6N7R - chains G and R of the 18 polymer chains in the assembly; structure by electron microscopy, 3.20 A resolution.

Chain G:
Molecule: 56 kDa U1 small nuclear ribonucleoprotein component
Organism: Saccharomyces cerevisiae (strain ATCC 204508 / S288c)
UniProtKB: Q03782 (SNU56_YEAST); residue numbers follow UniProt; this construct covers 1-492
Sequence (492 residues; each row starts with the number of its first residue):
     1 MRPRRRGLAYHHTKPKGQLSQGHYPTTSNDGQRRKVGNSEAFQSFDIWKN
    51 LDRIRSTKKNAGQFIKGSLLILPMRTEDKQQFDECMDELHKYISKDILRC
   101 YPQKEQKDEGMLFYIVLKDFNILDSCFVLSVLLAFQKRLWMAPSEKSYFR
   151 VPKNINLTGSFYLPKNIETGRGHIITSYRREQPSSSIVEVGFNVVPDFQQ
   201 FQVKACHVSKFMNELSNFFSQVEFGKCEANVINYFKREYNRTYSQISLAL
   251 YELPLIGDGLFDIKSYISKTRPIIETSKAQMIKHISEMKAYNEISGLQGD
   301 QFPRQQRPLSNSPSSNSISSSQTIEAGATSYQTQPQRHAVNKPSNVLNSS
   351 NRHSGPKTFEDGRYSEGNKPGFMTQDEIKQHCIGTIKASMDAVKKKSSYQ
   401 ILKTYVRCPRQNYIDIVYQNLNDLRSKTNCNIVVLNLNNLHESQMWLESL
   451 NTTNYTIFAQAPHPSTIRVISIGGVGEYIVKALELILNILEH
Unresolved in the structure: 1-43, 105-110, 171-184, 296-492

Chain R:
Molecule: U1 snRNA
Organism: Saccharomyces cerevisiae
Sequence (568 nucleotides; each row starts with the number of its first residue):
     1 AUACUUACCUUAAGAUAUCAGAGGAGAUCAAGAAGUCCUACUGAUCAAAC
    51 AUGCGCUUCCAAUAGUAGAAGGACGUUAAGCAUUUAUCAUUGAACUAUAA
   101 UUGUUCAUUGAAGUCAUUGAUGCAAACUCCUUGGUCACACACACAUACGG
   151 CGCGGAAGGCGUGUUUGCUGACGUUUCCAUUCCCUUGUUUCAAUCAUUGG
   201 UUAAUCCCUUGAUUCCUUUGGGGAUUUUUGGGUUAAACUGAUUUUUGGGG
   251 CCCUUUGUUUCUUCUGCCUGGAGAAGUUUGACACCAAAUUCAAAUUGGUG
   301 UUAGGGGAGCUGGGGCCUUUCAAAAGAGAGCUUUGUAGAGGCAUUCUUUU
   351 UGACUACUUUUCUCUAGCGUGCCAUUUUAGUUUUUGACGGCAGAUUCGAA
   401 UGAACUUAAGUUUAUGAUGAAGGUAUGGCUGUUGAGAUUAUUUGGUCGGG
   451 AUUGUAGUUUGAAGAUGUGCUCUUUUGAGCAGUCUCAACUUUGCUCGUUC
   501 CCGUUAUGGGAAAAAUUUUGGAAGGUCUUGGUAGGAACGGGUGGAUCUUA
   551 UAAUUUUUGAUUUAUUUU
Unresolved in the structure: 26-32, 566-568

Interface between chain G and chain R:
Residue-residue contacts (15; chain G residue first):
  Tyr101(G) - C106(R)  phosphate contact
  Asn166(G) - A79(R)  base contact
  Asn166(G) - U118(R)  hydrogen bond to the phosphate
  Ile167(G) - A79(R)  base contact
  Glu168(G) - A79(R)  hydrogen bond to the sugar
  Gly225(G) - U118(R)  phosphate contact
  Lys226(G) - U84(R)  base contact
  Lys226(G) - U85(R)  base contact
  Lys226(G) - U117(R)  hydrogen bond to the sugar
  Lys226(G) - U118(R)  phosphate contact
  Lys226(G) - G119(R)  hydrogen bond to the base
  Lys226(G) - A120(R)  base contact
  Cys227(G) - A86(R)  base contact
  Glu228(G) - A86(R)  hydrogen bond to the sugar
  Asn233(G) - A107(R)  phosphate contact
Other interface residues (no listed pair), chain G (10 interface residues in all): Asn230
Other interface residues (no listed pair), chain R (12 interface residues in all): U83, U87

In short:
10 residues of chain G and 12 residues of chain R are in contact, with 5 hydrogen bonds. Among the polar pairs
are Lys226(G)-G119(R), Glu168(G)-A79(R) and Lys226(G)-U117(R).
Here chain G is 56 kDa U1 small nuclear ribonucleoprotein component (Saccharomyces cerevisiae (strain ATCC
204508 / S288c)) and chain R is U1 snRNA (Saccharomyces cerevisiae). Entry 6N7R (Saccharomyces cerevisiae
spliceosomal E complex (ACT1)) was determined by electron microscopy (same publication as 6N7P).
